PDB entry 7NFY | electron microscopy, 3.90 A resolution | chains A and C of the 7 polymer chains in the assembly

[Chain A (and C)]
Protein: Lon protease homolog, mitochondrial
Source organism: Homo sapiens
Notes: EC 3.4.21.53; chain C of this document is another copy of the same molecule, construct and numbering; everything in this record applies to it too
UniProt: P36776 (LONM_HUMAN); residues 115-959 here = UniProt positions 115-959
Chain sequence (853 residues; each row starts with the number of its first residue):
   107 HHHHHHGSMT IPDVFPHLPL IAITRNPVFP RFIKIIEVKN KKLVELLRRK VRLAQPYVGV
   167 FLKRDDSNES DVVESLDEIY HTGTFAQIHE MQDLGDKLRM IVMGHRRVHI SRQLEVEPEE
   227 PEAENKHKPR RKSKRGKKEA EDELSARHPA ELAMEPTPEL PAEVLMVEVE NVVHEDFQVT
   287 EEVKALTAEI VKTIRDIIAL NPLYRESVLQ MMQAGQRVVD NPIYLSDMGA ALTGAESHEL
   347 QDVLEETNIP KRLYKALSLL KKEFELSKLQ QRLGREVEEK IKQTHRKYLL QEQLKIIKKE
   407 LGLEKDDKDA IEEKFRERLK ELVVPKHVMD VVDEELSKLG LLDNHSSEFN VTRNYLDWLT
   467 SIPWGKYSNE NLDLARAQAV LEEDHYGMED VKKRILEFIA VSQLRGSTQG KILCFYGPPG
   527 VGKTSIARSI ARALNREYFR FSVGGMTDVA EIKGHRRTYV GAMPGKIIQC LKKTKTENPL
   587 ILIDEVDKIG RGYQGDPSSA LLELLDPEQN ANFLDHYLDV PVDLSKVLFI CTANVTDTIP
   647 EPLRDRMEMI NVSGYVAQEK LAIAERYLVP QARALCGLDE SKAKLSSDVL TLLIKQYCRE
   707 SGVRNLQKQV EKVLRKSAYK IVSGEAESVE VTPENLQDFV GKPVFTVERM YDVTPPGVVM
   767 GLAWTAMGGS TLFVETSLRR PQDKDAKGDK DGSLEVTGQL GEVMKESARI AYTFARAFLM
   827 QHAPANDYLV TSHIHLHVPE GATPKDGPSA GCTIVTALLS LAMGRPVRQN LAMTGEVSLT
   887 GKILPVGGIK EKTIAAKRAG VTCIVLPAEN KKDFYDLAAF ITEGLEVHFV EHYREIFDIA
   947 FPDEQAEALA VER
Unresolved in the structure: 107-122, 222-271, 949-959
Construct notes: expression tag (107-114)
Curated features (UniProtKB/Swiss-Prot):
  - active site: Ser855, Lys898
  - binding site (ATP): Gly523 to Thr530
Ion coordination: Mg2+: Thr530 (together with ATP-gamma-S)
Residues lining bound ligands: ATP-gamma-S (AGS; phosphothiophosphoric acid-adenylate ester): Asp490, His491, Tyr492, Met494, Pro524, Pro525, Gly526, Val527, Gly528, Lys529, Thr530, Ser531, Tyr661, Ile669, Tyr673, Arg710, Gln713
Reported in the primary citation:
  - Mg2+ coordination: Thr530
  - binding site for ATP-gamma-S: Arg652
  - mutagenesis - K529R, E591Q, T803V, E812A, S855A: abolished catalytic activity (proteolytic activity)
  - mutagenesis - S855A: unchanged catalytic activity (ATPase activity)
  - catalytic residues: Thr803, His841, His843, Ser855
  - catalytic residues: Glu801, Arg815, Lys898 (proposed by the authors, not directly observed)
  - mutagenesis - T803V: decreased catalytic activity on ATPase
  - mutagenesis - H841F, H843F: abolished catalytic activity on proteolytically
  - mutagenesis - E801A: decreased catalytic activity (protease activity)
  - mutagenesis - E801A, E812A: decreased catalytic activity (ATPase activity)
  - binding site for ATP-gamma-S: Gly526, Val527, Gly528, Thr530 (proposed by the authors, not directly observed)
  - mutagenesis - K529R, E591Q: abolished catalytic activity on ATPase

[Interface between chain A and chain C]
Contacting residue pairs (7):
  Leu379(A) with Ile403(C), hydrophobic
  Gly380(A) with Gln399(C), hydrogen bond (backbone-side chain)
  Val383(A) with Gln399(C); Ile402(C), hydrophobic
  Glu384(A) with Gln399(C)
  Lys386(A) with Ile402(C)
  Ile387(A) with Glu398(C)
Interface residues without a listed pair, chain A (7 interface residues in all): Glu382
Interface residues without a listed pair, chain C (6 interface residues in all): Leu395, Glu406

[In short]
The interface between chain A and chain C involves 7 residues on one side and 6 on the other, with 1 hydrogen
bond. Its one hydrogen-bonded contact is Gly380(A)-Gln399(C). From the paper: catalytic residues Thr803(A),
His841(A) and His843(A) among others; K529R, E591Q and T803V of chain A, among others, abolish catalytic
activity (proteolytic activity); 8 substitutions were tested in all.
Both chains are Lon protease homolog, mitochondrial (Homo sapiens). Entry 7NFY (P1a-state of wild type human
mitochondrial LONP1 protease with bound substrate protein and ATPgS) was determined by electron microscopy
together with 7NG4, 7NG5, 7NGC and 7NGF from the same study.
